Entry 9ITL (electron microscopy, 3.31 A resolution); this record covers chains U and V of the 26 polymer chains in the assembly.

[Chain U (and V)]
Protein: ATP synthase subunit b
Organism: Chloroflexus aurantiacus J-10-fl
Notes: chain V of this document is another copy of the same molecule, construct and numbering; everything in this record applies to it too
UniProt: A9WGS8 (ATPF_CHLAA); residues 1-164 here = UniProt positions 1-164
Sequence (164 residues; numbered 1 to 164; the number before each row is that of its first residue):
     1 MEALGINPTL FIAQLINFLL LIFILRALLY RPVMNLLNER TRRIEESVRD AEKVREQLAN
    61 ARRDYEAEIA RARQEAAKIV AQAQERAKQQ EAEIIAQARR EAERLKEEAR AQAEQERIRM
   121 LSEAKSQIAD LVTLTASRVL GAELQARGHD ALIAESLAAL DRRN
Disordered / not traced: 1-7, 161-164 (chain V: 1-4, 159-164)

[Interface between chain U and chain V]
Contacting residue pairs - 75 pairs, chain U then chain V:
  Ser47(U) with Arg43(V), hydrogen bond (backbone-side chain); Ile44(V)
  Val48(U) with Arg43(V)
  Ala51(U) with Arg43(V); Ser47(V)
  Val54(U) with Ser47(V); Asp50(V); Ala51(V)
  Arg55(U) with Ser47(V)
  Gln57(U) with Val54(V)
  Leu58(U) with Asp50(V); Lys53(V); Val54(V), hydrophobic
  Ala61(U) with Leu58(V), hydrophobic
  Arg62(U) with Gln57(V), hydrogen bond
  Tyr65(U) with Gln57(V); Ala61(V), hydrophobic; Asp64(V), hydrogen bond
  Glu68(U) with Arg62(V); Tyr65(V)
  Ile69(U) with Asp64(V)
  Arg71(U) with Tyr65(V), hydrogen bond
  Ala72(U) with Tyr65(V), hydrophobic; Glu68(V)
  Glu75(U) with Ile69(V)
  Ala76(U) with Glu68(V); Ala72(V), hydrophobic
  Ile79(U) with Ala72(V); Ala76(V)
  Ala83(U) with Ala76(V), hydrophobic; Ile79(V), hydrophobic; Val80(V)
  Ala87(U) with Ala83(V), hydrophobic
  Gln90(U) with Val80(V); Gln84(V)
  Glu91(U) with Ala83(V); Arg86(V), salt bridge; Ala87(V)
  Ile94(U) with Gln84(V); Ala87(V); Glu91(V)
  Ile95(U) with Gln90(V)
  Gln97(U) with Glu91(V)
  Ala98(U) with Glu91(V); Ile94(V), hydrophobic; Ile95(V)
  Arg99(U) with Ile94(V)
  Glu101(U) with Ile95(V)
  Ala102(U) with Ala98(V), hydrophobic
  Leu105(U) with Ala102(V)
  Lys106(U) with Leu105(V)
  Ala109(U) with Ala102(V), hydrophobic; Leu105(V), hydrophobic
  Arg110(U) with Leu105(V)
  Ala113(U) with Ala109(V), hydrophobic
  Arg117(U) with Gln112(V); Gln115(V)
  Met120(U) with Glu116(V)
  Ala124(U) with Glu116(V)
  Leu131(U) with Ser156(V)
  Val132(U) with Leu131(V), hydrophobic
  Thr135(U) with Leu131(V); Ser156(V)
  Ala136(U) with Thr135(V)
  Arg138(U) with Leu152(V), hydrogen bond (side chain-backbone); Glu155(V), salt bridge; Ser156(V)
  Val139(U) with His149(V); Leu152(V), hydrophobic; Ile153(V), hydrophobic
  Leu140(U) with Leu140(V), hydrophobic
  Glu143(U) with Gln145(V); Ala146(V); His149(V), salt bridge
  Arg147(U) with Gln145(V)
Other interface residues (no listed pair), chain U (52 interface residues in all): Ile44, Arg73, Val80, Arg86, Lys88, Glu116, Leu152
Other interface residues (no listed pair), chain V (52 interface residues in all): Arg40, Arg73, Lys88, Arg99, Arg110, Ala113, Leu134, Leu157

[Summary]
Chain U and chain V each contribute 52 residues to their interface, with 5 hydrogen bonds and 3 salt bridges.
Polar contacts include Glu91(U)-Arg86(V), Arg138(U)-Glu155(V) and Glu143(U)-His149(V).
Both chains are ATP synthase subunit b (Chloroflexus aurantiacus J-10-fl). Entry 9ITL (Chloroflexus
aurantiacus ATP synthase, state 3) was determined by electron microscopy, deposited together with 9ITJ, 9ITK,
9ITM, 9ITN, 9ITO, 9ITP and 11 further entries.
